6DPS - chain A; structure by X-ray diffraction, 2.56 A resolution.

# Chain A
Name: Thiol:disulfide interchange protein DsbD
From: Neisseria meningitidis (strain alpha14)
Notes: EC 1.8.1.8
UniProt: C6S7X6 (C6S7X6_NEIML); residues 1-124 here correspond to UniProt positions 35-158 (UniProt number = residue number + 34)
Chain sequence (126 residues; each row starts with the number of its first residue; numbers below 1 keep their minus sign (Ser-1 is residue -1)):
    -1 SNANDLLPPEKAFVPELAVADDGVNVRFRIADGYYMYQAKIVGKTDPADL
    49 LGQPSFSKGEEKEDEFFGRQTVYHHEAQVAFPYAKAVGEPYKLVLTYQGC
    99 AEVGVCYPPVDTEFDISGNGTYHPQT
Not modelled in the structure: -1 to 2
Disulfide bonds: Cys98-Cys104
Differences from the reference sequence: expression tag (-1 to 0); engineered mutation Val101 (Ala135 in C6S7X6)
Ion coordination: Zn2+ site 1: Glu8, Thr124 (shared with 1 residue of chain D); Zn2+ site 2: Lys60, His72, Glu100 (shared with 1 residue of chain C); Zn2+ site 3: His73 (shared with 1 residue of chain C; 1 residue of chain F); Zn2+ site 4: Glu74 (shared with 3 residues of chain F); Zn2+ site 5: His121 (shared with 1 residue of chain C)
What the authors report for this chain:
  - catalytic residues: Cys98
  - catalytic residues: Cys104 (proposed by the authors, not directly observed)
  - conformationally variable residues (loop rearrangement): Phe64

# In short
The Zn2+ site 1 is built by Glu8 and Thr124. Lys60, His72 and Glu100 coordinate Zn2+ site 2. From the paper:
catalytic residues Cys98 and Cys104; conformational variability at Phe64.
Chain A is Thiol:disulfide interchange protein DsbD (Neisseria meningitidis (strain alpha14)); the structure,
Crystal Structure of Neisseria meningitidis DsbD n-terminal domain in the oxidised form, was determined by
X-ray diffraction (same publication as 6DNL, 6DNU and 6DNV).
